Entry 4FXD (X-ray diffraction, 3.00 A resolution); this record covers chains A and E of the 3 polymer chains in the assembly.

# Chain A
Protein: DNA polymerase alpha catalytic subunit A
From: Saccharomyces cerevisiae
Notes: EC 2.7.7.7; fragment: Polymerase domain
Reference sequence: P13382 (DPOA_YEAST); residue numbers follow UniProt; this construct covers 349-1258
Amino-acid sequence (910 residues; each row starts with the number of its first residue):
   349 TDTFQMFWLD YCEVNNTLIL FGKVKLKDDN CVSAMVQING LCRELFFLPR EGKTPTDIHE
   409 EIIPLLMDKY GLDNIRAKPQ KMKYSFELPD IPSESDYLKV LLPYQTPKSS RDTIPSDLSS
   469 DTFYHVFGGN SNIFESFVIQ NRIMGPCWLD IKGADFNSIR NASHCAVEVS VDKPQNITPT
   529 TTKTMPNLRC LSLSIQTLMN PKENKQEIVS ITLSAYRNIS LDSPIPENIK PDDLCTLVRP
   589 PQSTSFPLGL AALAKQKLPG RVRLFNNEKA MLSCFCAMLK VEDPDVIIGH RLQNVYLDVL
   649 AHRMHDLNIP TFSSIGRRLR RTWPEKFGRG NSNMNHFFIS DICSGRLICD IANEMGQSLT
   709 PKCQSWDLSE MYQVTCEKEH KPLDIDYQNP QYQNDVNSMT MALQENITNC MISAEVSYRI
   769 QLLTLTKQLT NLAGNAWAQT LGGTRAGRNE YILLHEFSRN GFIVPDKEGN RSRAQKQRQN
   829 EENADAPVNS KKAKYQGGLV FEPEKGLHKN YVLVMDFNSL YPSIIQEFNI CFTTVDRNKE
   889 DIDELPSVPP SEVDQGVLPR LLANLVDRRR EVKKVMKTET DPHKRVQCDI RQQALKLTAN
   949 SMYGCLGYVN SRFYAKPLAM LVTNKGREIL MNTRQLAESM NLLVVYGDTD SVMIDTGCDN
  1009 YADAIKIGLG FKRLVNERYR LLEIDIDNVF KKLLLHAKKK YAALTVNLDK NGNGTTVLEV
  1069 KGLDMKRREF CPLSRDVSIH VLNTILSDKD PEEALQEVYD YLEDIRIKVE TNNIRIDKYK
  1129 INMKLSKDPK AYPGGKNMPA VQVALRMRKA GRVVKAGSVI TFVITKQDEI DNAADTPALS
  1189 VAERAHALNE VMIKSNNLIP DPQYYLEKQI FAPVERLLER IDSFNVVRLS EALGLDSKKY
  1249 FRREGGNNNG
Unresolved in the structure: 349-350, 816-847, 1175-1186, 1243-1258
Curated features (UniProtKB/Swiss-Prot):
  - natural variant: Gly493 (G493R: In temperature sensitive mutant)
  - mutagenesis: Leu868 (L868M: Increases rates of C-to-A transversion substitutions)
What the authors report for this chain:
  - catalytic residues: Asp998 (proposed by the authors, not directly observed)

# Chain E
Molecule: 10-nt RNA strand
Sequence (10 nucleotides; each row starts with the number of its first residue; numbers below 1 keep their minus sign (A-1 is residue -1)):
    -1 AGGCGGGCAG
Unresolved in the structure: -1 to 0

# How chain A and chain E interact
Pairs across the interface (22):
  Lys1047(A) - A7(E)  hydrogen bond to the sugar
  Lys1069(A) - A7(E)  phosphate contact
  Lys1069(A) - G8(E)  salt bridge to the phosphate
  Gly1070(A) - C6(E)  hydrogen bond to the phosphate
  Gly1070(A) - A7(E)  hydrogen bond to the phosphate
  Lys1074(A) - C6(E)  phosphate contact
  Lys1074(A) - A7(E)  phosphate contact
  Arg1075(A) - G5(E)  sugar contact
  Arg1075(A) - C6(E)  phosphate contact
  Arg1076(A) - G5(E)  salt bridge to the phosphate
  Arg1076(A) - C6(E)  phosphate contact
  Met1131(A) - G4(E)  sugar contact
  Met1131(A) - G5(E)  phosphate contact
  Lys1132(A) - G4(E)  phosphate contact
  Lys1132(A) - G5(E)  hydrogen bond to the phosphate
  Leu1133(A) - G4(E)  phosphate contact
  Ser1134(A) - G4(E)  hydrogen bond to the phosphate
  Lys1135(A) - C2(E)  phosphate contact
  Lys1135(A) - G3(E)  salt bridge to the phosphate
  Tyr1140(A) - G3(E)  hydrogen bond to the phosphate
  Tyr1140(A) - G4(E)  hydrogen bond to the phosphate
  Met1146(A) - G3(E)  sugar contact
Interface residues without a listed pair, chain A (18 interface residues in all): Glu702, Asp998, Val1068, Glu1077, Pro1141

# In short
18 residues of chain A and 7 residues of chain E are in contact; the contacts include 7 hydrogen bonds and 3
salt bridges. Polar contacts include Lys1047(A)-A7(E), Gly1070(A)-C6(E) and Gly1070(A)-A7(E). UniProt lists
one mutagenesis site on chain A. The paper reports the catalytic residue Asp998(A).
Here chain A is DNA polymerase alpha catalytic subunit A (Saccharomyces cerevisiae) and chain E is a 10-nt RNA
strand. Entry 4FXD (Crystal structure of yeast DNA polymerase alpha bound to DNA/RNA) was determined by X-ray
diffraction, deposited together with 4B08, 4FVM and 4FYD.
